7KRG - chains A and C of the 4 polymer chains in the assembly; structure by X-ray diffraction, 2.04 A resolution.

== Chain A (and C) ==
Molecule: NADP-dependent mannitol dehydrogenase
Source organism: Cladosporium herbarum
Notes: EC 1.1.1.138; chain C of this document is another copy of the same molecule, construct and numbering; everything in this record applies to it too
UniProt: P0C0Y5 (MTDH_DAVTA); residue numbers follow UniProt; this construct covers 1-267
Chain sequence (270 residues; numbered -2 to 267; the number before each row is that of its first residue; numbers below 1 keep their minus sign (Gly-2 is residue -2)):
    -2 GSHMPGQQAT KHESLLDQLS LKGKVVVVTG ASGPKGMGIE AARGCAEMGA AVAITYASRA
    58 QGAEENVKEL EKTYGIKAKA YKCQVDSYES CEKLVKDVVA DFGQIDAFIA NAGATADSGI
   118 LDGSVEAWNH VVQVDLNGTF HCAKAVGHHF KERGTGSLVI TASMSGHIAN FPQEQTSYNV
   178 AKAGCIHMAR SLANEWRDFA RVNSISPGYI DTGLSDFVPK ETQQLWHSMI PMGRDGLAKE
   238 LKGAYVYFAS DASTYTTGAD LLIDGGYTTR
Unresolved in the structure: -2 to 1
Construct notes: expression tag (-2 to 0)
Metal / ion sites: Na+: Arg267 (shared with Arg267(C) of chain C)
Ligand contacts: NADP (NAP; NADP nicotinamide-adenine-dinucleotide phosphate): Gly27, Ala28, Ser29, Gly30, Gly33, Met34, Tyr53, Ala54, Ser55, Arg56, Cys80, Gln81, Val82, Asp83, Asn108, Ala109, Gly110, Ala111, Val131, Thr158, Ala159, Ser160, Tyr175, Lys179, Pro204, Gly205, Tyr206, Ile207, Thr209, Leu211, Ser212
Curated features (UniProtKB/Swiss-Prot):
  - active site: Ser160 (Proton donor), Tyr175 (Proton acceptor), Lys179 (Lowers pKa of active site Tyr)
  - binding site (NADP(+)): Asn108, Lys141, Tyr175, Lys179, Ile207, Thr209

== How chain A and chain C interact ==
Contacting residue pairs - 12 pairs, chain A then chain C:
  Ile165(A) - Thr266(C)
  Ile165(A) - Arg267(C)
  Ala166(A) - Thr266(C)  hydrogen bond (backbone-backbone)
  Ala166(A) - Arg267(C)
  Phe168(A) - Arg267(C)
  Tyr264(A) - Arg267(C)
  Thr266(A) - Ile165(C)
  Thr266(A) - Ala166(C)  hydrogen bond (backbone-backbone)
  Arg267(A) - Ile165(C)
  Arg267(A) - Ala166(C)
  Arg267(A) - Phe168(C)
  Arg267(A) - Tyr264(C)
Other interface residues (no listed pair), chain A (7 interface residues in all): Thr265
Other interface residues (no listed pair), chain C (7 interface residues in all): Thr265

== Overview ==
The chain A/chain C interface involves 7 residues from each chain; the contacts include 2 hydrogen bonds. The
hydrogen-bonded pair Ala166(A)-Thr266(C) is a backbone contact. Ligands of chain A: NADP. From UniProt: 3
active-site residues and 6 NADP+-binding residues on chain A.
Both chains are NADP-dependent mannitol dehydrogenase (Cladosporium herbarum). Entry 7KRG (Crystal Structure
of Mannitol Dehydrogenase (ChMDH) from Cladosporium herbarum in complex with NADP+ and Na) was determined by
X-ray diffraction together with 7KQV from the same study.
